PDB entry 6OJ6 | electron microscopy, 4.20 A resolution (low resolution: residue-level contacts below are approximate; hydrogen-bond / salt-bridge calls are withheld) | chains A and B of the 13 polymer chains in the assembly

Chain A (and B):
Protein: Inner capsid protein VP2
Organism: Rotavirus A (strain RVA/Monkey/United States/RRV/1975/G3P5B[3])
Notes: chain B of this document is another copy of the same molecule, construct and numbering; everything in this record applies to it too
UniProt: B3F2X3 (B3F2X3_ROTRH); residue numbers follow UniProt; this construct covers 1-887
Chain sequence (887 residues; each row starts with the number of its first residue):
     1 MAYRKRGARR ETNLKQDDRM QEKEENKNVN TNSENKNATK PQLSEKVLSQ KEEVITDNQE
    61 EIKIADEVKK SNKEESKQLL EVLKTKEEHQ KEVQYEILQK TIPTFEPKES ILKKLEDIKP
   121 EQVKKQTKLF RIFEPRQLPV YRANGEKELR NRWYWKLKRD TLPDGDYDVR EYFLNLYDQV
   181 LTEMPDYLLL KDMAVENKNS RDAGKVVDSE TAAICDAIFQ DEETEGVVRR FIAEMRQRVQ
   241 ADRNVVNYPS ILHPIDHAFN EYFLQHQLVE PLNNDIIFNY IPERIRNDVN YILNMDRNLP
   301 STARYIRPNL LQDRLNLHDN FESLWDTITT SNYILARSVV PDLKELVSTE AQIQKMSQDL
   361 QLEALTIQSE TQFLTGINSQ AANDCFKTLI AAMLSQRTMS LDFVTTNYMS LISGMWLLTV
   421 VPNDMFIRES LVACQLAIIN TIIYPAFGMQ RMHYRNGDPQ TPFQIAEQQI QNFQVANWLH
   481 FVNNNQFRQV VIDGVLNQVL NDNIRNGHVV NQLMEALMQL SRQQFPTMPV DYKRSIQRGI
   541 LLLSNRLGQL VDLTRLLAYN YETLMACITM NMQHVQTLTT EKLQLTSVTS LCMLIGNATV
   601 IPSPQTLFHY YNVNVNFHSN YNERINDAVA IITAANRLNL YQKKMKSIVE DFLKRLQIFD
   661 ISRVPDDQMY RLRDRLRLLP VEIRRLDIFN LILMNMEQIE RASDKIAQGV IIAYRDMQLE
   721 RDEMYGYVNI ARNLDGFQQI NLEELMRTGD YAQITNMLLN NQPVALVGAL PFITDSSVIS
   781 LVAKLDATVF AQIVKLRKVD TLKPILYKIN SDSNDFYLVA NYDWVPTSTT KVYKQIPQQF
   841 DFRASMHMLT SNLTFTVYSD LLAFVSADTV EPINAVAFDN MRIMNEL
Not modelled in the structure: 1-106

Chain A / chain B interface:
Contacting residue pairs (24; chain A residue first):
  Thr371(A) with Gln358(B)
  Gln372(A) with Gln358(B)
  Leu436(A) with Leu887(B)
  Gly448(A) with Arg522(B)
  Gln450(A) with Glu515(B); Met518(B)
  Arg451(A) with Ser544(B); Asn545(B)
  Met452(A) with Leu547(B)
  His453(A) with Glu886(B)
  Tyr454(A) with Glu886(B); Leu887(B)
  Arg455(A) with Met881(B); Asn885(B); Glu886(B)
  Asn456(A) with Asn885(B); Leu887(B)
  Pro526(A) with Gln537(B)
  Thr527(A) with Arg522(B); Gln537(B)
  Met528(A) with Gln537(B); Leu541(B)
  Pro529(A) with Gln537(B); Leu541(B)
Other interface residues (no listed pair), chain A (18 interface residues in all): Leu362, Thr406, Asp531
Other interface residues (no listed pair), chain B (18 interface residues in all): Gln354, Lys355, Gln361, Ser521, Arg538

In short:
The chain A/chain B interface involves 18 residues from each chain.
Chain A and chain B are both Inner capsid protein VP2 (Rotavirus A (strain RVA/Monkey/United
States/RRV/1975/G3P5B[3])); the structure, In situ structure of rotavirus VP1 RNA-dependent RNA polymerase
(DLP_RNA), was determined by electron microscopy, deposited together with 6OJ3, 6OJ4 and 6OJ5.
